PDB entry 6A67 | X-ray diffraction, 2.33 A resolution | chains H and L of the 3 polymer chains in the assembly

[Chain H]
Name: FLD21.140 Heavy Chain
Source organism: Homo sapiens
Amino-acid sequence (226 residues; each row starts with the number of its first residue):
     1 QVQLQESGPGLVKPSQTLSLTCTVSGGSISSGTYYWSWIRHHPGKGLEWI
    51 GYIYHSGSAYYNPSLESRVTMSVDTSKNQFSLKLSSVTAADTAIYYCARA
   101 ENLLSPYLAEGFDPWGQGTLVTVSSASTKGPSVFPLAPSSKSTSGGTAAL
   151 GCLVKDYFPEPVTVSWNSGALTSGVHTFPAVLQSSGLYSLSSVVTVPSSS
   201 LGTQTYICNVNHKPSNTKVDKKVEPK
Not modelled in the structure: 141-144
Disulfides: Cys-22/Cys-97, Cys-152/Cys-208

[Chain L]
Name: FLD21.140 Light Chain
Source organism: Homo sapiens
Amino-acid sequence (217 residues; each row starts with the number of its first residue):
     1 QSVLTQPPSASGTPGQRVTISCSGSTSNIGSNAVNWYQQLPGTAPKLLIY
    51 SNNQRPSGVPDRFSGSKSGTSASLAISGLQSEDEADYYCAAWDDSLSGSW
   101 VFGGGTKLTVLGQPKANPTVTLFPPSSEELQANKATLVCLISDFYPGAVT
   151 VAWKADGSPVKAGVETTKPSKQSNNKYAASSYLSLTPEQWKSHRSYSCQV
   201 THEGSTVEKTVAPTECS
Not modelled in the structure: 1-2, 215-217
Disulfides: Cys-22/Cys-89, Cys-139/Cys-198

[Interface between chain H and chain L]
Residue-residue contacts - 66 pairs, chain H then chain L:
  Leu-47(H) with Pro-45(L), hydrophobic; Tyr-88(L), hydrophobic; Phe-102(L)
  Trp-49(H) with Ser-99(L); Trp-100(L); Phe-102(L)
  Tyr-52(H) with Trp-92(L); Trp-100(L)
  Tyr-61(H) with Gly-98(L)
  Asn-62(H) with Ser-99(L)
  Pro-63(H) with Leu-96(L); Gly-98(L); Ser-99(L)
  Tyr-96(H) with Gln-39(L), hydrogen bond; Ala-44(L), hydrophobic; Pro-45(L)
  Leu-104(H) with Ala-33(L), hydrophobic
  Tyr-107(H) with Trp-92(L), hydrophobic
  Leu-108(H) with Trp-92(L), hydrophobic; Trp-100(L), hydrophobic
  Ala-109(H) with Trp-100(L), hydrogen bond (backbone-side chain)
  Glu-110(H) with Ala-33(L); Asn-35(L); Tyr-50(L); Ser-51(L), hydrogen bond; Trp-100(L)
  Gly-111(H) with Asn-35(L); Tyr-37(L); Leu-47(L)
  Phe-112(H) with Tyr-37(L), hydrogen bond (backbone-side chain); Leu-47(L); Trp-100(L)
  Asp-113(H) with Leu-47(L)
  Trp-115(H) with Tyr-37(L); Pro-45(L)
  Gly-116(H) with Ala-44(L)
  Phe-134(H) with Ser-126(L); Glu-128(L); Glu-129(L)
  Pro-135(H) with Ser-126(L); Glu-128(L)
  Leu-136(H) with Phe-123(L), hydrophobic
  Ala-137(H) with Phe-123(L)
  Ala-149(H) with Phe-123(L)
  Leu-153(H) with Tyr-182(L), hydrophobic
  Lys-155(H) with Glu-129(L), salt bridge; Lys-134(L); Thr-136(L)
  His-176(H) with Asp-143(L), salt bridge
  Phe-178(H) with Leu-140(L), hydrophobic; Ile-141(L); Ser-142(L); Ala-179(L)
  Pro-179(H) with Thr-167(L); Ser-170(L)
  Ala-180(H) with Thr-167(L)
  Val-181(H) with Glu-165(L); Thr-167(L); Tyr-182(L), hydrophobic
  Leu-182(H) with Glu-165(L)
  Leu-190(H) with Tyr-182(L)
  Ser-191(H) with Val-138(L); Leu-140(L); Tyr-182(L), hydrogen bond
  Val-193(H) with Leu-140(L), hydrophobic
  Lys-221(H) with Glu-128(L), salt bridge
Also at the interface, not in a pair above, chain H (45 interface residues in all): Ile-39, Lys-45, Gly-46, Glu-48, Asn-102, Val-133, Leu-150, Gly-151, Gln-183, Ser-184, Ser-189
Also at the interface, not in a pair above, chain L (41 interface residues in all): Asn-32, Thr-43, Gly-104, Thr-121, Pro-124, Thr-166, Gln-172, Ala-178, Ser-180

[Overview]
The interface between chain H and chain L involves 45 residues on one side and 41 on the other; the contacts
include 5 hydrogen bonds and 3 salt bridges. Polar contacts include Lys-155(H)/Glu-129(L),
His-176(H)/Asp-143(L) and Lys-221(H)/Glu-128(L).
Here chain H is FLD21.140 Heavy Chain and chain L is FLD21.140 Light Chain, both from Homo sapiens. Entry 6A67
(Crystal structure of influenza A virus H5 hemagglutinin globular head in complex with the Fab of ...) was
determined by X-ray diffraction.
